Entry 3WXI (X-ray diffraction, 2.90 A resolution); this record covers chains A and B.

Chain A (and B):
Molecule: Glycerol kinase
From: Trypanosoma brucei gambiense
Notes: EC 2.7.1.30; chain B of this document is another copy of the same molecule, construct and numbering; everything in this record applies to it too
UniProtKB: D3KVM3 (D3KVM3_TRYBG); numbering as in UniProt (aligned over 1-512)
Amino-acid sequence (518 residues; row label = number of the first residue in the row; numbers below 1 keep their minus sign (Gly-5 is residue -5)):
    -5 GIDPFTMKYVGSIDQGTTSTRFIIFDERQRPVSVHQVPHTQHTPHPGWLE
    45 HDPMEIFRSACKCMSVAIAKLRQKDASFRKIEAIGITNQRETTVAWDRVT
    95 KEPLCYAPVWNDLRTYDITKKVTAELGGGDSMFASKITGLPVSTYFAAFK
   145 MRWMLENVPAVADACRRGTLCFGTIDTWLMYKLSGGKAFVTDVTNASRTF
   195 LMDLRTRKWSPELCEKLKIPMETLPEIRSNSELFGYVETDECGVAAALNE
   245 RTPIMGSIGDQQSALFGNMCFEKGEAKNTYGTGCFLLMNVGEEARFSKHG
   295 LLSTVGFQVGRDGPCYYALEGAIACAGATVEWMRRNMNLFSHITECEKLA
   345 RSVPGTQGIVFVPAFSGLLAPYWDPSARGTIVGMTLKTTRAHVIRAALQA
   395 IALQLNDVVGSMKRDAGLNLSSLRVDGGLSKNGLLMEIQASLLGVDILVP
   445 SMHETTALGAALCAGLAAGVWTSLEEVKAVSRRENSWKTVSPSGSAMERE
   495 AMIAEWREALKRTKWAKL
Unresolved in the structure: -5 to -2, 512 (chain B: -5 to -2, 511-512)
Cystine bridges: Cys278-Cys319
Construct notes: expression tag (-5 to 0)

Interface between chain A and chain B:
Residue-residue contacts (64; chain A residue first):
  Trp326(A) - Met378(B)  hydrophobic
  Trp326(A) - Thr379(B)
  Trp326(A) - Leu380(B)
  Trp326(A) - Thr382(B)  hydrogen bond (side chain-backbone)
  Asn330(A) - Leu380(B)  hydrogen bond (side chain-backbone)
  Asn330(A) - Lys381(B)
  Asn330(A) - Thr382(B)  hydrogen bond (side chain-backbone)
  Asn330(A) - Thr383(B)
  Asn330(A) - Arg384(B)  hydrogen bond (backbone-backbone)
  Met331(A) - Leu333(B)  hydrophobic
  Met331(A) - Arg384(B)  hydrogen bond (side chain-backbone)
  Met331(A) - Val387(B)  hydrophobic
  Asn332(A) - Asn332(B)  hydrogen bond (backbone-side chain)
  Leu333(A) - Met331(B)
  Gly352(A) - Trp509(B)  hydrogen bond (backbone-side chain)
  Phe355(A) - Met378(B)  hydrophobic
  Phe359(A) - Thr379(B)
  Phe359(A) - Leu380(B)
  Arg372(A) - Gly377(B)
  Arg372(A) - Met378(B)
  Arg372(A) - Thr379(B)
  Gly373(A) - Val376(B)
  Gly373(A) - Gly377(B)  hydrogen bond (backbone-backbone)
  Gly373(A) - Met378(B)  hydrogen bond (backbone-backbone)
  Thr374(A) - Ile375(B)
  Thr374(A) - Val376(B)
  Thr374(A) - Gly377(B)
  Thr374(A) - Met378(B)
  Ile375(A) - Gly373(B)
  Ile375(A) - Thr374(B)
  Ile375(A) - Ile375(B)  hydrogen bond (backbone-backbone)
  Ile375(A) - Met378(B)  hydrophobic
  Val376(A) - Gly373(B)
  Val376(A) - Thr374(B)
  Val376(A) - Trp509(B)  hydrophobic
  Gly377(A) - Arg372(B)
  Gly377(A) - Gly373(B)  hydrogen bond (backbone-backbone)
  Gly377(A) - Trp509(B)
  Met378(A) - Trp326(B)  hydrophobic
  Met378(A) - Phe359(B)
  Met378(A) - Arg372(B)
  Met378(A) - Gly373(B)  hydrogen bond (backbone-backbone)
  Thr379(A) - Trp326(B)
  Thr379(A) - Phe359(B)
  Thr379(A) - Arg372(B)
  Leu380(A) - Trp326(B)
  Leu380(A) - Asn330(B)  hydrogen bond (backbone-side chain)
  Leu380(A) - Phe359(B)
  Thr382(A) - Trp326(B)  hydrogen bond (backbone-side chain)
  Thr382(A) - Asn330(B)
  Thr383(A) - Asn330(B)
  Thr383(A) - Met331(B)
  Arg384(A) - Asn330(B)  hydrogen bond (backbone-backbone)
  Arg384(A) - Met331(B)
  Arg384(A) - Asn332(B)
  Val387(A) - Met331(B)  hydrophobic
  Arg506(A) - Arg506(B)
  Arg506(A) - Lys508(B)  hydrogen bond (side chain-backbone)
  Lys508(A) - Arg506(B)  hydrogen bond (backbone-side chain)
  Trp509(A) - Gly352(B)  hydrogen bond (side chain-backbone)
  Trp509(A) - Gly377(B)
  Trp509(A) - Glu499(B)
  Trp509(A) - Ala503(B)
  Trp509(A) - Arg506(B)
Also at the interface, not in a pair above, chain A (29 interface residues in all): Val354, Ala358, Glu499, Glu502, Ala503
Also at the interface, not in a pair above, chain B (30 interface residues in all): Ala322, Val354, Phe355, Glu502

Overview:
The interface between chain A and chain B involves 29 residues on one side and 30 on the other; the contacts
include 18 hydrogen bonds. Among the polar pairs are Trp326(A)-Thr382(B), Asn330(A)-Leu380(B) and
Asn330(A)-Thr382(B).
Both chains are Glycerol kinase (Trypanosoma brucei gambiense). Entry 3WXI (Crystal structure of trypanosoma
brucei gambiense glycerol kinase (ligand-free form)) was determined by X-ray diffraction together with 3WXJ,
3WXK and 3WXL from the same study.
